PDB entry 9AUK | X-ray diffraction, 1.88 A resolution | chains A and B

== Chain A (and B) ==
Protein: 3C-like proteinase nsp5
Organism: Severe acute respiratory syndrome coronavirus 2
Notes: EC 3.4.22.69; chain B of this document is another copy of the same molecule, construct and numbering; everything in this record applies to it too
Reference sequence: P0DTD1 (R1AB_SARS2); residues 1-306 here correspond to UniProt positions 3264-3569 (UniProt number = residue number + 3263)
Chain sequence (306 residues; row label = number of the first residue in the row):
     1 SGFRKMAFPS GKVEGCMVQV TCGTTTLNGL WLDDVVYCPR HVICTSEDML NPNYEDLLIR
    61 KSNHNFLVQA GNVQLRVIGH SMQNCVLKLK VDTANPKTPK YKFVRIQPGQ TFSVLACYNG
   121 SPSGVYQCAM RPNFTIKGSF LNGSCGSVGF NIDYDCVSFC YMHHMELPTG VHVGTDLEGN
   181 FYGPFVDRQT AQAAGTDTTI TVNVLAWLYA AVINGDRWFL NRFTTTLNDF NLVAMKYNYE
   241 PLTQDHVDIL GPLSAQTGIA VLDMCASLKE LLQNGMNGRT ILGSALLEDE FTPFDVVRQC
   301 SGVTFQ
Not modelled in the structure: 303-306 (chain B: 302-306)
Differences from the reference sequence: engineered mutation V173 (Ala3436 in P0DTD1)
Covalent attachments: Paxlovid, bound form (4WI) linked to C145
Small-molecule neighbours: Paxlovid, bound form (4WI; (1R,2S,5S)-N-{(1E,2S)-1-imino-3-[(3S)-2-oxopyrrolidin-3-yl]propan-2-yl}-6,6-dimethyl-3-[3-methyl-N-(trifluoroacetyl)-L-valyl]-3-azabicyclo[3.1.0]hexane-2-carboxamide): H41, M49, Y54, F140, L141, N142, G143, S144, H163, H164, M165, E166, L167, P168, H172, D187, R188, Q189, T190, Q192
Swiss-Prot annotation at these positions:
  - active site: H41 (For 3CL-PRO activity), C145 (Nucleophile)
  - site: Q306 (Cleavage)
  - cross-link (Glycyl lysine isopeptide (Lys-Gly)): K5 (interchain with G-Cter in ubiquitin), K90 (interchain with G-Cter in ubiquitin)
What the authors report for this chain:
  - mutagenesis - A173V (16-fold): decreased binding to Paxlovid, bound form
  - mutagenesis - S144A (3.9-fold), A173V, A173V/T304I: decreased catalytic activity
  - mutagenesis - S144A: decreased binding to nirmatrelvir
  - contacts within the chain: L141-S144 (hydrogen bond) (proposed by the authors, not directly observed)
  - mutagenesis - T135I: unchanged binding to Paxlovid, bound form
  - mutagenesis - T21I, L50F, T135I, T304I: unchanged binding to nirmatrelvir

== Chain A / chain B interface ==
Pairs across the interface (69):
  S1(A) - G138(B)
  S1(A) - S139(B)
  S1(A) - F140(B)  hydrogen bond (backbone-backbone)
  S1(A) - E166(B)  hydrogen bond
  S1(A) - H172(B)  hydrogen bond (backbone-side chain)
  G2(A) - G138(B)
  G2(A) - S139(B)  hydrogen bond (backbone-side chain)
  R4(A) - K5(B)
  R4(A) - Y126(B)
  R4(A) - Q127(B)  hydrogen bond (side chain-backbone)
  R4(A) - C128(B)
  R4(A) - K137(B)  hydrogen bond (side chain-backbone)
  R4(A) - G138(B)
  R4(A) - S139(B)
  K5(A) - R4(B)
  K5(A) - Y126(B)
  M6(A) - G124(B)
  M6(A) - V125(B)
  M6(A) - Y126(B)  hydrophobic
  M6(A) - S139(B)
  A7(A) - G124(B)
  A7(A) - V125(B)  hydrogen bond (backbone-backbone)
  F8(A) - V125(B)
  P9(A) - S10(B)
  P9(A) - E14(B)
  P9(A) - P122(B)  hydrophobic
  P9(A) - S123(B)
  P9(A) - G124(B)
  S10(A) - P9(B)
  S10(A) - S10(B)  hydrogen bond (side chain-backbone)
  S10(A) - E14(B)  hydrogen bond (backbone-side chain)
  G11(A) - G11(B)
  G11(A) - E14(B)  hydrogen bond (backbone-side chain)
  E14(A) - P9(B)
  E14(A) - S10(B)  hydrogen bond (side chain-backbone)
  E14(A) - G11(B)  hydrogen bond (side chain-backbone)
  P122(A) - P9(B)  hydrophobic
  S123(A) - P9(B)
  S123(A) - R298(B)
  G124(A) - M6(B)
  G124(A) - A7(B)
  G124(A) - P9(B)
  V125(A) - M6(B)
  V125(A) - A7(B)  hydrogen bond (backbone-backbone)
  V125(A) - F8(B)
  V125(A) - V125(B)  hydrophobic
  Y126(A) - R4(B)
  Y126(A) - K5(B)
  Y126(A) - M6(B)  hydrophobic
  Q127(A) - R4(B)  hydrogen bond (backbone-side chain)
  C128(A) - R4(B)
  K137(A) - R4(B)  hydrogen bond (backbone-side chain)
  G138(A) - G2(B)
  G138(A) - F3(B)
  G138(A) - R4(B)
  S139(A) - S1(B)
  S139(A) - G2(B)  hydrogen bond (side chain-backbone)
  S139(A) - R4(B)
  S139(A) - M6(B)
  S139(A) - Q299(B)  hydrogen bond
  F140(A) - S1(B)  hydrogen bond (backbone-backbone)
  L141(A) - Q299(B)
  L141(A) - S301(B)
  E166(A) - S1(B)  hydrogen bond
  H172(A) - S1(B)  hydrogen bond (side chain-backbone)
  G283(A) - L286(B)
  A285(A) - A285(B)  hydrophobic
  Q299(A) - S139(B)  hydrogen bond
  Q299(A) - L141(B)
Other interface residues (no listed pair), chain A (34 interface residues in all): F3, L115, T280, L286, S301, G302
Other interface residues (no listed pair), chain B (35 interface residues in all): L115, G170, T280, G283

== Overview ==
34 residues of chain A and 35 residues of chain B are in contact, with 21 hydrogen bonds. Among the polar
pairs are S1(A)-E166(B), S1(A)-H172(B) and G2(A)-S139(B). The paper reports that S144A, A173V and A173V/T304I
of chain A reduce catalytic activity; contacts within the chain involving S144(A) and L141(A); 7 substitutions
were tested in all.
Chain A and chain B are both 3C-like proteinase nsp5 (Severe acute respiratory syndrome coronavirus 2); the
structure, Structure of SARS-CoV-2 Mpro mutant (A173V) in complex with Nirmatrelvir (PF-07321332), was
determined by X-ray diffraction together with 9AUJ, 9AUL, 9AUM, 9AUN and 9AUO from the same study.
